PDB entry 8IWO | electron microscopy, 3.09 A resolution | chains A and B

== Chain A (and B) ==
Name: OsSOS1
Organism: Oryza sativa Japonica Group
Notes: chain B of this document is another copy of the same molecule, construct and numbering; everything in this record applies to it too
UniProt: Q5ICN3 (Q5ICN3_ORYSJ); numbering as in UniProt (aligned over 1-1148)
Sequence (1148 residues; numbered 1 to 1148; the number before each row is that of its first residue):
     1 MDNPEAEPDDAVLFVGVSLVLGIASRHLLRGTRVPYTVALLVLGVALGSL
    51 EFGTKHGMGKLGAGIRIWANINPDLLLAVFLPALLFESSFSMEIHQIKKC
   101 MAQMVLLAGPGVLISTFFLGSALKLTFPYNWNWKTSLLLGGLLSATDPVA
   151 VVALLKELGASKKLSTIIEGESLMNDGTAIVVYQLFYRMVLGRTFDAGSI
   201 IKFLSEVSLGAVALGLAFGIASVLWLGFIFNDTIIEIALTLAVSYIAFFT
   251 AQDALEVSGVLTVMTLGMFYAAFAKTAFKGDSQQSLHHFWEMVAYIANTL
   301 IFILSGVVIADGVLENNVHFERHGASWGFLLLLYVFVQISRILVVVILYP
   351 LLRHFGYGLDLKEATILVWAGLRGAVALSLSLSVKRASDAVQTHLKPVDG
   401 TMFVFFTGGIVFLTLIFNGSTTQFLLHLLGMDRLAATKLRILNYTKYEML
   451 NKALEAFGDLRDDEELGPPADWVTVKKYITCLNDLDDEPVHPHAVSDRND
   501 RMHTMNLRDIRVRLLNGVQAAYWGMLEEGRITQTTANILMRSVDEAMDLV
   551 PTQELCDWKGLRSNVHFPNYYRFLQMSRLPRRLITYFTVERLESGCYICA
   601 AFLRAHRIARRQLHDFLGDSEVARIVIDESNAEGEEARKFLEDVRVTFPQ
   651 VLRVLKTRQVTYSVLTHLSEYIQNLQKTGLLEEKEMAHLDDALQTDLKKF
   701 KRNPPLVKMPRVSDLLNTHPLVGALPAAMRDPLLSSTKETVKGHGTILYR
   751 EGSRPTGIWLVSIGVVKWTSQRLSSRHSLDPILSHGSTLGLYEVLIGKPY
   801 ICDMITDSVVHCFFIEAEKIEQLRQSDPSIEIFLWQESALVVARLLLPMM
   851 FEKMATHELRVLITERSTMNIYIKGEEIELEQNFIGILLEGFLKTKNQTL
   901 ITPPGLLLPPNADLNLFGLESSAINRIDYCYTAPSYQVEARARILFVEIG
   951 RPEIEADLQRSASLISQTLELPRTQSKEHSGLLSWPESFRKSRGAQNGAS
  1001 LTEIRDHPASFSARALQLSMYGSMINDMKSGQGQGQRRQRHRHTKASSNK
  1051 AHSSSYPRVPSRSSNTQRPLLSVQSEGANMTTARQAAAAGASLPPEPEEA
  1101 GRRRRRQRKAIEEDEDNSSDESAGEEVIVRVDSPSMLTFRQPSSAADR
Unresolved in the structure: 1-6, 486-502, 951-976, 989-1008, 1026-1148
Ligand contacts:
  - 46E ((2R)-3-{[(S)-(2-aminoethoxy)(hydroxy)phosphoryl]oxy}-2-(tetradecanoyloxy)propyl tetradecanoate), molecule 1: Pro8, Ala11, Val12, Val15, Ile67
  - 46E, molecule 2: Ile67, Trp68, Asn70, Ile71, Asn72, Leu75, Val79, Ala83, Tyr245, Val293, Ile296, Leu300

== How chain A and chain B interact ==
Residue-residue contacts - 242 pairs, chain A then chain B:
  Pro8(A) - Asn72(B)
  Pro8(A) - Leu75(B)
  Asp9(A) - Asp74(B)
  Asp9(A) - Leu75(B)  hydrogen bond (side chain-backbone)
  Asp9(A) - Phe249(B)
  Asp9(A) - Asp253(B)
  Asp10(A) - Phe249(B)
  Val12(A) - Leu75(B)  hydrophobic
  Val12(A) - Val79(B)  hydrophobic
  Leu13(A) - Phe249(B)  hydrophobic
  Leu19(A) - Leu241(B)  hydrophobic
  Leu19(A) - Ala242(B)  hydrophobic
  Val20(A) - Ile246(B)  hydrophobic
  Ile23(A) - Trp225(B)  hydrophobic
  Ile23(A) - Ile235(B)
  Ile23(A) - Ala238(B)  hydrophobic
  Arg26(A) - Asp232(B)  salt bridge
  Arg26(A) - Ile235(B)
  His27(A) - Trp225(B)
  His27(A) - Phe228(B)  hydrogen bond (side chain-backbone)
  Arg30(A) - Phe230(B)  hydrogen bond (side chain-backbone)
  Arg30(A) - Asp232(B)  salt bridge
  Arg30(A) - Ile235(B)
  Lys60(A) - Asp253(B)
  Asn72(A) - Pro8(B)
  Asp74(A) - Asp9(B)
  Leu75(A) - Pro8(B)
  Leu75(A) - Asp9(B)  hydrogen bond (backbone-side chain)
  Leu75(A) - Val12(B)  hydrophobic
  Val79(A) - Val12(B)  hydrophobic
  Gly159(A) - Lys684(B)
  Trp225(A) - Ile23(B)  hydrophobic
  Trp225(A) - His27(B)
  Phe228(A) - His27(B)  hydrogen bond (backbone-side chain)
  Phe230(A) - Arg30(B)  hydrogen bond (backbone-side chain)
  Asp232(A) - Arg26(B)  salt bridge
  Asp232(A) - Arg30(B)  salt bridge
  Thr233(A) - His288(B)
  Ile234(A) - His288(B)
  Ile234(A) - Glu291(B)
  Ile234(A) - Met292(B)
  Ile234(A) - Tyr295(B)  hydrophobic
  Ile235(A) - Ile23(B)
  Ile235(A) - Arg26(B)
  Ile235(A) - Arg30(B)
  Ala238(A) - Ile23(B)  hydrophobic
  Ala238(A) - Met292(B)
  Ala238(A) - Tyr295(B)  hydrophobic
  Leu241(A) - Leu19(B)  hydrophobic
  Leu241(A) - Ile296(B)  hydrophobic
  Ala242(A) - Gly16(B)
  Ala242(A) - Leu19(B)  hydrophobic
  Ile246(A) - Val20(B)  hydrophobic
  Phe249(A) - Asp9(B)
  Phe249(A) - Asp10(B)
  Phe249(A) - Leu13(B)  hydrophobic
  Asp253(A) - Asp9(B)
  Asp253(A) - Lys60(B)
  Asp281(A) - Gln284(B)
  Gln284(A) - Asp281(B)
  Gln284(A) - Ser285(B)  hydrogen bond
  Ser285(A) - Gln284(B)  hydrogen bond
  Ser285(A) - His288(B)  hydrogen bond
  His288(A) - Thr233(B)
  His288(A) - Ile234(B)
  His288(A) - Ser285(B)  hydrogen bond
  Phe289(A) - Phe289(B)  hydrophobic
  Glu291(A) - Ile234(B)
  Met292(A) - Ile234(B)
  Met292(A) - Ala238(B)
  Tyr295(A) - Ile234(B)  hydrophobic
  Tyr295(A) - Ala238(B)  hydrophobic
  Ile296(A) - Leu241(B)  hydrophobic
  Leu434(A) - Glu682(B)
  Leu434(A) - Glu685(B)
  Lys438(A) - Glu682(B)  salt bridge
  Ile441(A) - Leu680(B)  hydrophobic
  Leu442(A) - Leu681(B)  hydrophobic
  Thr445(A) - Tyr671(B)
  Thr445(A) - Leu675(B)
  Thr445(A) - Leu681(B)
  Glu448(A) - Tyr671(B)  hydrogen bond
  Met449(A) - Leu668(B)
  Met449(A) - Tyr671(B)  hydrophobic
  Met449(A) - Ile672(B)  hydrophobic
  Ala453(A) - Val664(B)  hydrophobic
  Leu454(A) - Tyr1021(B)
  Leu454(A) - Ile1025(B)  hydrophobic
  Ala456(A) - His667(B)
  Gly458(A) - Met1020(B)
  Gly458(A) - Tyr1021(B)
  Asp459(A) - Arg530(B)
  Leu460(A) - Glu528(B)
  Leu460(A) - Gly529(B)
  Leu460(A) - Arg530(B)
  Leu460(A) - Lys656(B)  hydrogen bond (backbone-side chain)
  Leu460(A) - Gln659(B)
  Leu460(A) - Val660(B)
  Leu460(A) - Ser663(B)
  Arg461(A) - His785(B)
  Arg461(A) - Ser1019(B)  hydrogen bond (side chain-backbone)
  Arg461(A) - Met1020(B)
  Asp462(A) - Arg530(B)  salt bridge
  Asp462(A) - Arg604(B)
  Asp462(A) - Ala855(B)
  Asp463(A) - Arg530(B)  salt bridge
  Asp463(A) - Lys656(B)  salt bridge
  Asp463(A) - His785(B)
  Glu464(A) - Arg607(B)  salt bridge
  Glu464(A) - Val765(B)
  Glu464(A) - Ile782(B)
  Glu464(A) - Ser784(B)
  Glu465(A) - Ala600(B)
  Glu465(A) - Leu603(B)
  Glu465(A) - Arg604(B)  hydrogen bond (side chain-backbone)
  Glu465(A) - Arg607(B)  salt bridge
  Glu465(A) - Leu641(B)
  Glu465(A) - Arg645(B)  hydrogen bond (backbone-side chain)
  Glu465(A) - Leu652(B)
  Leu466(A) - Tyr597(B)  hydrophobic
  Leu466(A) - Leu652(B)  hydrophobic
  Leu466(A) - Lys656(B)
  Gly467(A) - Lys656(B)
  Pro468(A) - Arg653(B)
  Pro468(A) - Lys656(B)
  Pro468(A) - His785(B)
  Pro469(A) - Arg653(B)
  Pro469(A) - Lys656(B)
  Pro469(A) - Val660(B)  hydrophobic
  Ala470(A) - Thr657(B)  hydrogen bond (backbone-side chain)
  Asp471(A) - Thr718(B)
  Asp471(A) - Gly1022(B)
  Trp472(A) - Gly1022(B)
  Val473(A) - Ser1023(B)
  Val475(A) - Thr657(B)
  Val475(A) - Val660(B)  hydrophobic
  Val475(A) - Thr661(B)
  Tyr478(A) - Pro705(B)  hydrophobic
  Ile479(A) - Val664(B)  hydrophobic
  Ile479(A) - Leu665(B)  hydrophobic
  Ile479(A) - Leu668(B)  hydrophobic
  Ile479(A) - Asp696(B)
  Thr480(A) - Asp696(B)  hydrogen bond
  Cys481(A) - Ile672(B)  hydrophobic
  Cys481(A) - Asp696(B)  hydrogen bond (backbone-side chain)
  Leu482(A) - Leu668(B)  hydrophobic
  Gln519(A) - Leu680(B)
  Trp523(A) - Tyr671(B)
  Trp523(A) - Leu675(B)  hydrophobic
  Trp523(A) - Thr678(B)
  Trp523(A) - Leu680(B)  hydrophobic
  Glu528(A) - Leu460(B)
  Gly529(A) - Leu460(B)
  Arg530(A) - Asp459(B)
  Arg530(A) - Leu460(B)
  Arg530(A) - Asp462(B)  salt bridge
  Arg530(A) - Asp463(B)  salt bridge
  Gln533(A) - Lys677(B)  hydrogen bond (side chain-backbone)
  Asn537(A) - Lys677(B)
  Asn537(A) - Thr678(B)
  Met540(A) - Thr678(B)
  Met540(A) - Leu680(B)  hydrophobic
  Tyr597(A) - Leu466(B)  hydrophobic
  Ala600(A) - Glu465(B)
  Ala600(A) - Leu466(B)  hydrophobic
  Leu603(A) - Glu465(B)
  Arg604(A) - Asp462(B)
  Arg604(A) - Glu465(B)  hydrogen bond (backbone-side chain)
  Arg607(A) - Glu464(B)  salt bridge
  Arg607(A) - Glu465(B)  salt bridge
  Leu641(A) - Glu465(B)
  Arg645(A) - Glu465(B)  hydrogen bond (side chain-backbone)
  Leu652(A) - Glu465(B)
  Leu652(A) - Leu466(B)  hydrophobic
  Arg653(A) - Pro468(B)
  Arg653(A) - Pro469(B)
  Lys656(A) - Leu460(B)  hydrogen bond (side chain-backbone)
  Lys656(A) - Asp463(B)  salt bridge
  Lys656(A) - Leu466(B)
  Lys656(A) - Gly467(B)
  Lys656(A) - Pro468(B)
  Lys656(A) - Pro469(B)
  Thr657(A) - Ala470(B)  hydrogen bond (side chain-backbone)
  Thr657(A) - Val475(B)
  Val660(A) - Phe457(B)  hydrophobic
  Val660(A) - Leu460(B)
  Val660(A) - Pro469(B)  hydrophobic
  Val660(A) - Val475(B)  hydrophobic
  Thr661(A) - Val475(B)
  Ser663(A) - Leu460(B)
  Val664(A) - Ala453(B)  hydrophobic
  Val664(A) - Ile479(B)  hydrophobic
  Leu665(A) - Ile479(B)  hydrophobic
  His667(A) - Ala456(B)
  Leu668(A) - Met449(B)
  Leu668(A) - Ile479(B)  hydrophobic
  Leu668(A) - Leu482(B)  hydrophobic
  Tyr671(A) - Thr445(B)
  Tyr671(A) - Glu448(B)  hydrogen bond
  Tyr671(A) - Met449(B)  hydrophobic
  Tyr671(A) - Trp523(B)
  Ile672(A) - Met449(B)  hydrophobic
  Ile672(A) - Cys481(B)  hydrophobic
  Leu675(A) - Thr445(B)
  Leu675(A) - Trp523(B)  hydrophobic
  Lys677(A) - Gln533(B)  hydrogen bond (backbone-side chain)
  Lys677(A) - Asn537(B)
  Thr678(A) - Trp523(B)
  Thr678(A) - Asn537(B)
  Thr678(A) - Met540(B)
  Leu680(A) - Ile441(B)  hydrophobic
  Leu680(A) - Gln519(B)
  Leu680(A) - Trp523(B)  hydrophobic
  Leu680(A) - Met540(B)  hydrophobic
  Leu681(A) - Leu442(B)  hydrophobic
  Leu681(A) - Thr445(B)
  Glu682(A) - Leu434(B)
  Glu682(A) - Lys438(B)  salt bridge
  Lys684(A) - Gly159(B)
  Glu685(A) - Leu434(B)
  Asp696(A) - Ile479(B)
  Asp696(A) - Thr480(B)  hydrogen bond
  Asp696(A) - Cys481(B)  hydrogen bond (side chain-backbone)
  Pro705(A) - Tyr478(B)  hydrophobic
  Thr718(A) - Asp471(B)
  Val765(A) - Glu464(B)
  Ile782(A) - Glu464(B)
  Ser784(A) - Glu464(B)
  His785(A) - Arg461(B)
  His785(A) - Asp463(B)
  His785(A) - Pro468(B)
  Ala855(A) - Asp462(B)
  Ser1019(A) - Arg461(B)  hydrogen bond (backbone-side chain)
  Met1020(A) - Gly458(B)
  Met1020(A) - Arg461(B)
  Tyr1021(A) - Leu454(B)
  Tyr1021(A) - Gly458(B)
  Tyr1021(A) - Trp472(B)  hydrophobic
  Gly1022(A) - Asp471(B)
  Gly1022(A) - Trp472(B)
  Ser1023(A) - Val473(B)
  Ile1025(A) - Leu454(B)  hydrophobic
Interface residues without a listed pair, chain A (149 interface residues in all): Gly16, Val17, Ala24, Leu158, Ile229, Ile237, Leu239, Tyr245, Gln423, Lys452, Phe457, Leu526, Glu527, Ala536, Asp544, Gln659, Asn674, Gly679, Leu689, Ala692, Leu693, Leu706, Val707, Asp714, Ser762, Ile763, Thr856, Leu1018
Interface residues without a listed pair, chain B (149 interface residues in all): Val17, Ala24, Leu158, Ile229, Ile237, Leu239, Tyr245, Gln423, Lys452, Leu526, Glu527, Ala536, Asp544, Asn674, Gly679, Leu689, Ala692, Leu693, Leu706, Val707, Asp714, Ser762, Ile763, Thr856, Leu1018

== Summary ==
Chain A and chain B each contribute 149 residues to their interface; the contacts include 28 hydrogen bonds
and 16 salt bridges. Among the polar pairs are Arg26(A)-Asp232(B), Arg30(A)-Asp232(B) and Lys438(A)-Glu682(B).
Bound to chain A: compound 46E.
Chain A and chain B are both OsSOS1 (Oryza sativa Japonica Group); the structure, The rice Na+/H+ antiporter
SOS1 in an auto-inhibited state, was determined by electron microscopy, deposited together with 8J2M.
